PDB entry 7LF4 | X-ray diffraction, 2.85 A resolution | chains A and E of the 3 polymer chains in the assembly

== Chain A ==
Name: Importin subunit alpha-3
From: Homo sapiens
UniProtKB: O00629 (IMA3_HUMAN); residues 1-521 here = UniProt positions 1-521
Sequence (521 residues; each row starts with the number of its first residue):
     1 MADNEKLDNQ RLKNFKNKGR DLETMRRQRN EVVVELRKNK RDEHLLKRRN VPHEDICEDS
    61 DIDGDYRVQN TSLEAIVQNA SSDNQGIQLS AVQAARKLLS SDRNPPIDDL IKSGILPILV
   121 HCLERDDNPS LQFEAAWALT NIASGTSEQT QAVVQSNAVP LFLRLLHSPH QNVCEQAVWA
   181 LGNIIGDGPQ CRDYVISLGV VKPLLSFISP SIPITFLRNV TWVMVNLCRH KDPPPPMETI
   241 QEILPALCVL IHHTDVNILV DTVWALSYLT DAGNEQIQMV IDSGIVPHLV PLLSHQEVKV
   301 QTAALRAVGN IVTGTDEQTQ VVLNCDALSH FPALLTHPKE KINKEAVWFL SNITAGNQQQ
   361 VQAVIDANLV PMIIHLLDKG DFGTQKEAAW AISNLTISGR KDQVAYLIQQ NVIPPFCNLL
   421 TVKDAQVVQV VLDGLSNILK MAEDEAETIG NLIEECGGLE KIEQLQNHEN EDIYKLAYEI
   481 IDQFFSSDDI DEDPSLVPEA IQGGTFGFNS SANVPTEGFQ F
Disordered / not traced: 1-71, 488-521
Curated features (UniProtKB/Swiss-Prot):
  - motif: E43 to P52 (Nuclear localization signal)
  - modified residue: A2 (N-acetylalanine), S60 (Phosphoserine)

== Chain E ==
Name: Transcription factor p65
Notes: fragment: Nuclear localization signal motif, residues 294-315
UniProtKB: Q04206 (TF65_HUMAN); residues 286-307 here correspond to UniProt positions 294-315 (UniProt number = residue number + 8)
Sequence (22 residues; row label = number of the first residue in the row):
   286 DRHRIEEKRK RTYETFKSIM KK
Disordered / not traced: 286-290, 304-307
Curated features (UniProtKB/Swiss-Prot):
  - motif: K293 to R296 (Nuclear localization signal)
  - modified residue: K302 (N6-acetyllysine), S303 (Phosphoserine)

== How chain A and chain E interact ==
Residue-residue contacts - 22 pairs, chain A then chain E:
  K231(A) with E299(E), salt bridge
  D271(A) with E299(E)
  R306(A) with Y298(E), hydrogen bond
  N310(A) with Y298(E)
  V312(A) with K295(E), hydrogen bond (backbone-side chain)
  T313(A) with K295(E)
  G314(A) with K295(E)
  T315(A) with K295(E)
  D316(A) with K295(E), salt bridge
  T319(A) with K295(E), hydrogen bond
  K344(A) with F301(E)
  E345(A) with Y298(E)
  W348(A) with R296(E), hydrogen bond (side chain-backbone); Y298(E), hydrophobic
  S351(A) with R296(E)
  N352(A) with K295(E); R296(E), hydrogen bond (side chain-backbone)
  A355(A) with R294(E); K295(E)
  E387(A) with R296(E), salt bridge; F301(E)
  W390(A) with R296(E)
Other interface residues (no listed pair), chain E (8 interface residues in all): K293, T297

== Overview ==
The interface between chain A and chain E involves 18 residues on one side and 8 on the other, with 5 hydrogen
bonds and 3 salt bridges. Polar contacts include K231(A)-E299(E), D316(A)-K295(E) and E387(A)-R296(E).
Chain A is Importin subunit alpha-3 (Homo sapiens) and chain E is Transcription factor p65; the structure,
Structure of importin a3 bound to the p50- and p65-NLSs, was determined by X-ray diffraction (same publication
as 7LFC).
